9AU0 - chains A and R of the 5 polymer chains in the assembly; structure by electron microscopy, 2.45 A resolution.

[Chain A]
Name: Guanine nucleotide-binding protein G(s) subunit alpha isoforms short
Organism: Homo sapiens
UniProtKB: P63092 (GNAS2_HUMAN); residues 1-394 here = UniProt positions 1-394
Chain sequence (394 residues; each row starts with the number of its first residue):
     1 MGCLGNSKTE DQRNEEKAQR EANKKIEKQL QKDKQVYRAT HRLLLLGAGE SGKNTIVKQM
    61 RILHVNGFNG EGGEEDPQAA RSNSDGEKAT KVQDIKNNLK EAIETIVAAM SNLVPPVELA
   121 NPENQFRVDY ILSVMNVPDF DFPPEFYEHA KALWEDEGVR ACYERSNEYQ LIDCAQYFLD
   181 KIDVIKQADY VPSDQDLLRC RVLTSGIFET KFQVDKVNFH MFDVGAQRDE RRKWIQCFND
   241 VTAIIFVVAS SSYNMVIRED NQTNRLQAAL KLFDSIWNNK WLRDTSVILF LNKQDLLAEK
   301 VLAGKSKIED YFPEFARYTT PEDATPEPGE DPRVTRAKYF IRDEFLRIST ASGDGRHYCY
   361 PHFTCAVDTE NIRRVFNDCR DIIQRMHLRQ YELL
Not modelled in the structure: 1-8, 62-203, 255-262
Construct notes: engineered mutation Asn54 (Ser in P63092), Ala226 (Gly in P63092), Ala268 (Glu in P63092), Lys271 (Asn in P63092), Asp274 (Lys in P63092), Lys280 (Arg in P63092), Asp284 (Thr in P63092), Thr285 (Ile in P63092)

[Chain R]
Name: Prostaglandin D2 receptor
Organism: Homo sapiens
UniProtKB: Q13258 (PD2R_HUMAN); residues 1-359 here = UniProt positions 1-359
Chain sequence (385 residues; row label = number of the first residue in the row; numbers below 1 keep their minus sign (Met-25 is residue -25)):
   -25 MKTIIALSYI FCLVFADYKD DDDGAPMKSP FYRCQNTTSV EKGNSAVMGG VLFSTGLLGN
    35 LLALGLLARS GLGWCSRRPL RPLPSVFYML VCGLTVTDLL GKCLLSPVVL AAYAQNRSLR
    95 VLAPALDNSL CQAFAFFMSF FGLSSTLQLL AMALECWLSL GHPFFYRRHI TLRLGALVAP
   155 VVSAFSLAFC ALPFMGFGKF VQYCPGTWCF IQMVHEEGSL SVLGYSVLYS SLMALLVLAT
   215 VLCNLGAMRN LYAMHRRLQR HPRSCTRDCA EPRADGREAS PQPLEELDHL LLLALMTVLF
   275 TMCSLPVIYR AYYGAFKDVK EKNRTSEEAE DLRALRFLSV ISIVDPWIFI IFRSPVFRIF
   335 FHKIFIRPLR YRSRCSNSTN MESSL
Not modelled in the structure: -25 to 2, 49-57, 236-254, 338-359
Disulfides: Cys8-Cys178, Cys105-Cys183
Glycans and other covalent adducts: N-acetylglucosamine (NAG) linked to Asn10
Construct notes: expression tag (-25 to 0)
Residues lining bound ligands: A1AF8 (7-{(4S)-3-[(3R)-3-cyclohexyl-3-hydroxypropyl]-2,5-dioxoimidazolidin-4-yl}heptanoic acid): Gly23, Leu26, Phe27, Gly75, Lys76, Leu79, Ser80, Val83, Tyr87, Met112, Phe115, Gly116, Thr181, Trp182, Leu306, Leu309, Arg310, Leu312, Ser313, Ser316
Swiss-Prot annotation at these positions:
  - glycosylation (N-linked (GlcNAc...) asparagine): Asn10, Asn90, Asn297

[Interface between chain A and chain R]
Residue-residue contacts - 49 pairs, chain A then chain R:
  Arg38(A) - Arg141(R)
  Arg38(A) - Arg142(R)
  Arg38(A) - Thr145(R)
  His41(A) - Phe138(R)
  Tyr358(A) - Leu232(R)  hydrophobic
  Phe376(A) - Phe138(R)  hydrophobic
  Arg380(A) - Gly135(R)  hydrogen bond (side chain-backbone)
  Arg380(A) - Pro137(R)
  Arg380(A) - Phe138(R)
  Asp381(A) - Arg231(R)  salt bridge
  Ile383(A) - Pro137(R)  hydrophobic
  Ile383(A) - Arg141(R)
  Gln384(A) - Leu134(R)  hydrogen bond (side chain-backbone)
  Gln384(A) - Pro137(R)
  Gln384(A) - Arg231(R)  hydrogen bond
  Arg385(A) - Met228(R)  hydrogen bond (side chain-backbone)
  Arg385(A) - Leu232(R)
  Arg385(A) - Glu260(R)  salt bridge
  Met386(A) - Arg141(R)
  His387(A) - Ser133(R)  hydrogen bond (side chain-backbone)
  His387(A) - Pro137(R)
  His387(A) - Tyr140(R)
  His387(A) - Arg141(R)
  Leu388(A) - Leu225(R)  hydrophobic
  Leu388(A) - Met228(R)  hydrophobic
  Leu388(A) - Glu260(R)
  Leu388(A) - His263(R)
  Gln390(A) - Ser59(R)
  Gln390(A) - Phe61(R)
  Gln390(A) - Glu129(R)  hydrogen bond
  Gln390(A) - Tyr140(R)
  Tyr391(A) - Phe61(R)  hydrophobic
  Tyr391(A) - Glu129(R)  hydrogen bond
  Tyr391(A) - Cys130(R)
  Tyr391(A) - Ser133(R)  hydrogen bond
  Tyr391(A) - His263(R)
  Tyr391(A) - Arg327(R)  hydrogen bond (backbone-side chain)
  Glu392(A) - Pro257(R)
  Glu392(A) - Leu258(R)  hydrogen bond (side chain-backbone)
  Leu393(A) - Leu41(R)  hydrophobic
  Leu393(A) - Phe61(R)  hydrophobic
  Leu393(A) - Tyr62(R)  hydrophobic
  Leu393(A) - Val65(R)  hydrophobic
  Leu393(A) - Phe323(R)
  Leu394(A) - Leu40(R)  hydrophobic
  Leu394(A) - Ser44(R)
  Leu394(A) - Ile324(R)
  Leu394(A) - Ser328(R)
  Leu394(A) - Pro329(R)
Also at the interface, not in a pair above, chain A (21 interface residues in all): Ala39, Lys216, Val217, Cys379
Also at the interface, not in a pair above, chain R (34 interface residues in all): Val60, His136, Asn224

[In short]
Chain A and chain R form an interface of 21 and 34 residues respectively; the contacts include 10 hydrogen
bonds and 2 salt bridges. Among the polar pairs are Asp381(A)-Arg231(R), Arg385(A)-Glu260(R) and
Arg380(A)-Gly135(R). Ligands of chain R: compound A1AF8. N-acetylglucosamine is covalently linked to Asn10(R).
Here chain A is Guanine nucleotide-binding protein G(s) subunit alpha isoforms short and chain R is
Prostaglandin D2 receptor, both from Homo sapiens. Entry 9AU0 (Cryo-EM structure of the BW245C-bound
prostaglandin D2 receptor (DP1)-Gs complex) was determined by electron microscopy.
